Entry 3OWJ (X-ray diffraction, 1.85 A resolution); this record covers chain A.

# Chain A
Name: CSNK2A1 protein
Organism: Homo sapiens
UniProt: Q5U5J2 (Q5U5J2_HUMAN); residues 1-331 here = UniProt positions 1-331
Amino-acid sequence (331 residues; numbered 1 to 331; the number before each row is that of its first residue):
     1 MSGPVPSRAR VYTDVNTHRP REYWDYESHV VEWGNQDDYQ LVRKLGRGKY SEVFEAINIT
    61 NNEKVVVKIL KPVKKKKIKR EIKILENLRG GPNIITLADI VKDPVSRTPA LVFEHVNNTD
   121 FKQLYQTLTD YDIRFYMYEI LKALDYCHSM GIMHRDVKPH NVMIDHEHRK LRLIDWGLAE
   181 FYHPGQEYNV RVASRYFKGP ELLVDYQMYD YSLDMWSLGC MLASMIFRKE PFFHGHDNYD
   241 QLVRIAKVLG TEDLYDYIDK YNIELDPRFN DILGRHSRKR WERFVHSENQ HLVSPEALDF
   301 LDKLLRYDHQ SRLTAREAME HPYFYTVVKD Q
Unresolved in the structure: 1-2, 331
Residues lining bound ligands: 1EL (9-hydroxy-5,11-dimethyl-4,6-dihydro-1H-pyrido[4,3-b]carbazol-1-one): Leu-45, Gly-46, Arg-47, Val-53, Val-66, Ile-95, Phe-113, Glu-114, His-115, Val-116, His-160, Met-163, Ile-174, Asp-175
What the authors report for this chain:
  - binding site for 1EL: Leu-45, Lys-68, Val-116, His-160, Met-163

# In short
Ligands of chain A: compound 1EL. From the paper: a binding site for 1EL at Leu-45, Lys-68 and Val-116 among
others.
Chain A is CSNK2A1 protein (Homo sapiens); the structure, Human CK2 catalytic domain in complex with a
pyridocarbazole derivative inhibitor, was determined by X-ray diffraction together with 3OWK and 3OWL from the
same study.
